PDB entry 3TLR | X-ray diffraction, 2.45 A resolution | chains B and C of the 4 polymer chains in the assembly

[Chain B (and C)]
Name: Beta-2-microglobulin
From: Homo sapiens
Notes: chain C of this document is another copy of the same molecule, construct and numbering; everything in this record applies to it too
UniProtKB: P61769 (B2MG_HUMAN); residues 1-99 here correspond to UniProt positions 21-119 (UniProt number = residue number + 20)
Sequence (100 residues; numbered 0 to 99; the number before each row is that of its first residue; numbering starts at 0):
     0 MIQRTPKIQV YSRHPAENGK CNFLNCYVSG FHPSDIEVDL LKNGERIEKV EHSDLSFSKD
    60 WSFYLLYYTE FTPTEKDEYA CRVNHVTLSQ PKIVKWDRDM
Cystine bridges: Cys25-Cys80
Sequence notes: expression tag (0); engineered mutation Cys20 (Ser40 in P61769)
Bound ions: Cd2+ site 1: Met0, His31 (shared with 1 residue of chain D); Cd2+ site 2: His13 (shared with Glu69(C) of chain C); Cd2+ site 3 near Glu16 (its only coordinating residue here); Cd2+ site 4: Asp34 (shared with 2 residues of chain D); Cd2+ site 5: Glu47, Glu69 (shared with His13(C) of chain C); Na+ near Asp96 (its only coordinating residue here)
Swiss-Prot annotation at these positions:
  - modified residue: Gln2 (Pyrrolidone carboxylic acid)
  - glycosylation: Ile1 (N-linked (Glc) (glycation) isoleucine), Lys19 (N-linked (Glc) (glycation) lysine), Lys41 (N-linked (Glc) (glycation) lysine), Lys48 (N-linked (Glc) (glycation) lysine), Lys58 (N-linked (Glc) (glycation) lysine), Lys91 (N-linked (Glc) (glycation) lysine), Lys94 (N-linked (Glc) (glycation) lysine)

[How chain B and chain C interact]
Inter-chain disulfides: Cys20(B)-Cys20(C)
Contacting residue pairs (17; chain B residue first):
  His13(B) - Glu69(C)  salt bridge
  Cys20(B) - Cys20(C)  disulfide
  Cys20(B) - Asn21(C)
  Cys20(B) - Glu69(C)
  Cys20(B) - Phe70(C)  hydrogen bond (side chain-backbone)
  Cys20(B) - Thr71(C)
  Asn21(B) - Cys20(C)
  Asn21(B) - Glu69(C)
  Phe22(B) - Phe22(C)  hydrophobic
  Phe22(B) - Glu69(C)
  Asp53(B) - Leu54(C)
  Leu54(B) - Asp53(C)
  Glu69(B) - His13(C)  salt bridge
  Glu69(B) - Cys20(C)
  Glu69(B) - Phe22(C)
  Phe70(B) - Cys20(C)
  Thr71(B) - Cys20(C)
Other interface residues (no listed pair), chain B (11 interface residues in all): Glu47, Tyr67
Other interface residues (no listed pair), chain C (10 interface residues in all): Tyr67

[In short]
11 residues of chain B face 10 of chain C across their interface; the contacts include 1 disulfide bond, 1
hydrogen bond and 2 salt bridges. Polar pairs include His13(B)-Glu69(C) and Cys20(B)-Phe70(C). Met0(B) and
His31(B) form the Cd2+ site 1.
Both chains are Beta-2-microglobulin (Homo sapiens). Entry 3TLR (Crystal Structure of the tetrameric Beta-2
microglobulin DIMC20 mutant) was determined by X-ray diffraction together with 3TM6 from the same study.
